7O73 - chains 7 and T of the 30 polymer chains in the assembly; structure by electron microscopy, 3.40 A resolution.

# Chain 7
Protein: General transcription and DNA repair factor IIH helicase subunit XPB
Source organism: Saccharomyces cerevisiae (strain ATCC 204508 / S288c)
Notes: EC 3.6.4.12
UniProt: Q00578 (RAD25_YEAST); residue numbers follow UniProt; this construct covers 1-843
Sequence (843 residues; numbered 1 to 843; the number before each row is that of its first residue):
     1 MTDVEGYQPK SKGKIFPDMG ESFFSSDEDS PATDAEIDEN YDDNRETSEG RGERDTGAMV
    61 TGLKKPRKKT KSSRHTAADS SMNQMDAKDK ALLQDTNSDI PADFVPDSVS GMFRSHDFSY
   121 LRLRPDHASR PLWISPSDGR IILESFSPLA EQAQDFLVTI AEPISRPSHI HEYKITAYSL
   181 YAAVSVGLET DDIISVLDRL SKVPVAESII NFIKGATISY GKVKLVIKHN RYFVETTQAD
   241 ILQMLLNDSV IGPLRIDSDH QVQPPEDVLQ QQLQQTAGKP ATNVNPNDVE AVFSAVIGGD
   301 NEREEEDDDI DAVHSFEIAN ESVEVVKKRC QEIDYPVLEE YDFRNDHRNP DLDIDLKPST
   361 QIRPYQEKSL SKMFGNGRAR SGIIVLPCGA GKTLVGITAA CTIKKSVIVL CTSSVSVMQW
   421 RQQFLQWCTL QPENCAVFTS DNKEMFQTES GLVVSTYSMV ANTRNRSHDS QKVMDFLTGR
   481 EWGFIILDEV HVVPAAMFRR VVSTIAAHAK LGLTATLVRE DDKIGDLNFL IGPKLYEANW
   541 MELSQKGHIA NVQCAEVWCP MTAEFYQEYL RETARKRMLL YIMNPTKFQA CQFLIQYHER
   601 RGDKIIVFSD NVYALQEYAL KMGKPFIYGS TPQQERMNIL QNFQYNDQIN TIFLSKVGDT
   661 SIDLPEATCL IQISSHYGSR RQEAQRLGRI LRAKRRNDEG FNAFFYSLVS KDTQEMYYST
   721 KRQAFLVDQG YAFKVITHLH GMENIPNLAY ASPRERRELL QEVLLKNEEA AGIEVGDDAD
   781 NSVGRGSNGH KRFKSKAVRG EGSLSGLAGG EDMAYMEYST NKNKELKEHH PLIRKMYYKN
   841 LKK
Unresolved in the structure: 1-100, 253-312, 768-829, 838-843
Curated features (UniProtKB/Swiss-Prot):
  - motif: Lys-64 to His-75 (Nuclear localization signal), Asp-488 to His-491 (DEAH box)
  - binding site (ATP): Leu-386 to Thr-393
  - modified residue: Ser-752 (Phosphoserine)
  - natural variant: Trp-427 (W427L: In suppressor mutant)
  - mutagenesis: Lys-392 (K392R: Lethal in vivo. Defective in translation in vitro), Glu-489 (E489Q: Loss of DNA translocase function of TFHII), Val-798 to Lys-843 (Increased UV sensitivity)
Small-molecule neighbours: ADP / beryllium trifluoride: Gln-361, Arg-363, Gln-366, Pro-387, Cys-388, Gly-389, Ala-390, Gly-391, Lys-392, Thr-393, Leu-394, Gln-423, Trp-427, Glu-489, Ala-515, Thr-660, Ser-661, Asp-663, Gln-685, Arg-689, Arg-692

# Chain T
Molecule: Template DNA
Sequence (106 nucleotides; row label = number of the first residue in the row):
     1 TGACACAGCG CAGTTGTGCT ATGATATTTT TATGTATGTA CAACACACAT CGGAGGTGAA
    61 TCGAACGTTC CATAGCTATT ATATACACAG CGTGCTACTG TTCTCG
Unresolved in the structure: 1-31, 97-106

# Chain 7 / chain T interface
Contacting residue pairs (17):
  Ser-414(7) with DA42(T), hydrogen bond to the phosphate
  Ser-440(7) with DA42(T), hydrogen bond to the phosphate; DA43(T), hydrogen bond to the phosphate
  Lys-443(7) with DA43(T), salt bridge to the phosphate
  Thr-456(7) with DA42(T), phosphate contact
  Met-459(7) with DA42(T), phosphate contact; DA43(T), phosphate contact
  Ser-467(7) with DA43(T), phosphate contact; DC44(T), hydrogen bond to the phosphate
  Ser-470(7) with DA43(T), hydrogen bond to the phosphate
  Asp-610(7) with DT39(T), phosphate contact
  Val-612(7) with DA40(T), phosphate contact
  Gly-629(7) with DC41(T), phosphate contact
  Ser-655(7) with DA40(T), phosphate contact
  Lys-656(7) with DA40(T), phosphate contact
  Val-657(7) with DA40(T), sugar contact; DC41(T), phosphate contact
Other interface residues (no listed pair), chain 7 (17 interface residues in all): Ser-458, Arg-466, His-468, Asn-611

# Overview
The interface between chain 7 and chain T involves 17 residues on one side and 6 on the other; the contacts
include 5 hydrogen bonds and 1 salt bridge. Polar contacts include Ser-414(7)/DA42(T), Ser-440(7)/DA42(T) and
Ser-440(7)/DA43(T). Chain 7 binds ADP / beryllium trifluoride.
Chain 7 is General transcription and DNA repair factor IIH helicase subunit XPB (Saccharomyces cerevisiae
(strain ATCC 204508 / S288c)) and chain T is Template DNA; the structure, Yeast RNA polymerase II
transcription pre-initiation complex with closed distorted promoter DNA, was determined by electron microscopy
together with 7O4I, 7O4J, 7O4K, 7O4L, 7O72 and 7O75 from the same study.
